3ZGV - chains A and B; structure by X-ray diffraction, 2.27 A resolution.

# Chain A
Name: NAD-dependent protein deacetylase sirtuin-2
Organism: Homo sapiens
Notes: EC 3.5.1.-
Reference sequence: Q8IXJ6 (SIR2_HUMAN); residue numbers follow UniProt; this construct covers 34-143, 145-356
Amino-acid sequence (325 residues; numbered 32 to 356 plus 1 insertion-coded residue; 1 number in that range is skipped by the numbering (no residue carries it; nothing is unmodelled there); the number before each row is that of its first residue):
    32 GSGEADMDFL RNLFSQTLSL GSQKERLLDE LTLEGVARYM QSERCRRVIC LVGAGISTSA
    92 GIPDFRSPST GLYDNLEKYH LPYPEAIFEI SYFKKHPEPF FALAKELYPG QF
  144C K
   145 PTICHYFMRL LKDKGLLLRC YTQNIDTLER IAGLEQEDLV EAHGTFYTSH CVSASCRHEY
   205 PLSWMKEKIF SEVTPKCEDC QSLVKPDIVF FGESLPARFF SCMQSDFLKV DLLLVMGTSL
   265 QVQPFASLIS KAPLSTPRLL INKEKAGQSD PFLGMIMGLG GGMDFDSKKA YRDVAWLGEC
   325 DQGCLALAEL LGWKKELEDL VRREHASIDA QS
Not modelled in the structure: 32-56, 140-141, 356
Construct notes: expression tag (32-33)
Ion coordination: Zn2+: Cys-195, Cys-200, Cys-221, Cys-224
Small-molecule neighbours: Adenosine-5-Diphosphoribose (AR6; [(2R,3S,4R,5R)-5-(6-aminopurin-9-yl)-3,4-dihydroxy-oxolan-2-yl]methyl [hydroxy-[[(2R,3S,4R,5S)-3,4,5-trihydroxyoxolan-2-yl]methoxy]phosphoryl] hydrogen phosphate): Gly-84, Ala-85, Gly-86, Thr-89, Ser-90, Asp-95, Phe-96, Arg-97, Ser-98, Tyr-104, Gln-167, Asn-168, His-187, Phe-235, Gly-261, Thr-262, Ser-263, Leu-264, Val-266, Asn-286, Lys-287, Glu-288, Gly-322, Glu-323, Cys-324
Swiss-Prot annotation at these positions:
  - motif: Leu-41 to Leu-51 (Nuclear export signal)
  - active site: His-187 (Proton acceptor)
  - binding site (NAD(+)): Ala-85 to Thr-89, Asp-95 to Arg-97, Gln-167 to Asp-170, Thr-262, Ser-263, Asn-286 to Glu-288, Cys-324
  - binding site (Zn(2+)): Cys-195, Cys-200, Cys-221, Cys-224
  - modified residue (Phosphoserine): Ser-53, Ser-100, Ser-207
  - mutagenesis: Ser-53 (S53A: Reduces deacetylase activity), Arg-97 (R97A: No effect on deacetylase activity), Ser-98 (S98A: Inhibits deacetylase activity), Ser-100 (S100A: Reduces deacetylase activity), Glu-116 (E116A: Reduces binding for the peptide inhibitor S2iL5), Glu-120 (E120A: Reduces binding for the peptide inhibitor S2iL5), Gln-167 (Q167A: Reduces deacetylase activity. Inhibits the block of entry to chromosome condensation and subsequent hyperploidy cell formation in response to mitotic stress ...), Asn-168 (N168A: Abolishes deacetylation of alpha-tubulin. Inhibits deacetylation of histone H3 at 'Lys-18' ...), Asp-170 (D170A/N: Reduces deacetylase activity), His-187 (H187Y/A: Inhibits deacetylase activity toward histone, alpha-tubulin, FZR1 and CDC20. No effect on CDK2-dependent phosphorylation ...), Phe-244 (F244A: Strongly reduces binding for the peptide inhibitor S2iL5), Gln-265 (Q265A: Reduces binding for the peptide inhibitor S2iL5), 6 further mutagenesis entries in UniProt

# Chain B
Name: NAD-dependent protein deacetylase sirtuin-2
Organism: Homo sapiens
Notes: EC 3.5.1.-
Reference sequence: Q8IXJ6 (SIR2_HUMAN); residues 34-356 here = UniProt positions 34-356
Amino-acid sequence (325 residues; each row starts with the number of its first residue):
    32 GSGEADMDFL RNLFSQTLSL GSQKERLLDE LTLEGVARYM QSERCRRVIC LVGAGISTSA
    92 GIPDFRSPST GLYDNLEKYH LPYPEAIFEI SYFKKHPEPF FALAKELYPG QFKPTICHYF
   152 MRLLKDKGLL LRCYTQNIDT LERIAGLEQE DLVEAHGTFY TSHCVSASCR HEYPLSWMKE
   212 KIFSEVTPKC EDCQSLVKPD IVFFGESLPA RFFSCMQSDF LKVDLLLVMG TSLQVQPFAS
   272 LISKAPLSTP RLLINKEKAG QSDPFLGMIM GLGGGMDFDS KKAYRDVAWL GECDQGCLAL
   332 AELLGWKKEL EDLVRREHAS IDAQS
Not modelled in the structure: 32-54, 140-141, 356
Construct notes: expression tag (32-33)
Ion coordination: Zn2+: Cys-195, Cys-200, Cys-221, Cys-224
Small-molecule neighbours: Adenosine-5-Diphosphoribose (AR6; [(2R,3S,4R,5R)-5-(6-aminopurin-9-yl)-3,4-dihydroxy-oxolan-2-yl]methyl [hydroxy-[[(2R,3S,4R,5S)-3,4,5-trihydroxyoxolan-2-yl]methoxy]phosphoryl] hydrogen phosphate): Gly-84, Ala-85, Gly-86, Thr-89, Ser-90, Asp-95, Phe-96, Arg-97, Ser-98, Tyr-104, Gln-167, Asn-168, His-187, Phe-235, Gly-261, Thr-262, Ser-263, Leu-264, Val-266, Asn-286, Lys-287, Glu-288, Gly-322, Glu-323, Cys-324
Swiss-Prot annotation at these positions:
  - motif: Leu-41 to Leu-51 (Nuclear export signal)
  - active site: His-187 (Proton acceptor)
  - binding site (NAD(+)): Ala-85 to Thr-89, Asp-95 to Arg-97, Gln-167 to Asp-170, Thr-262, Ser-263, Asn-286 to Glu-288, Cys-324
  - binding site (Zn(2+)): Cys-195, Cys-200, Cys-221, Cys-224
  - modified residue (Phosphoserine): Ser-53, Ser-100, Ser-207
  - mutagenesis: Ser-53 (S53A: Reduces deacetylase activity), Arg-97 (R97A: No effect on deacetylase activity), Ser-98 (S98A: Inhibits deacetylase activity), Ser-100 (S100A: Reduces deacetylase activity), Glu-116 (E116A: Reduces binding for the peptide inhibitor S2iL5), Glu-120 (E120A: Reduces binding for the peptide inhibitor S2iL5), Gln-167 (Q167A: Reduces deacetylase activity. Inhibits the block of entry to chromosome condensation and subsequent hyperploidy cell formation in response to mitotic stress ...), Asn-168 (N168A: Abolishes deacetylation of alpha-tubulin. Inhibits deacetylation of histone H3 at 'Lys-18' ...), Asp-170 (D170A/N: Reduces deacetylase activity), His-187 (H187Y/A: Inhibits deacetylase activity toward histone, alpha-tubulin, FZR1 and CDC20. No effect on CDK2-dependent phosphorylation ...), Phe-244 (F244A: Strongly reduces binding for the peptide inhibitor S2iL5), Gln-265 (Q265A: Reduces binding for the peptide inhibitor S2iL5), 6 further mutagenesis entries in UniProt

# Chain A / chain B interface
Contacting residue pairs - 50 pairs, chain A then chain B:
  His-187(A) / Leu-297(B)
  Val-233(A) / Leu-297(B)
  Phe-234(A) / Leu-297(B)
  Phe-235(A) / Leu-297(B)
  Phe-235(A) / Gly-298(B)
  Gly-236(A) / Phe-296(B)
  Gly-236(A) / Leu-297(B)  hydrogen bond (backbone-backbone)
  Glu-237(A) / Phe-296(B)
  Glu-237(A) / Leu-297(B)  hydrogen bond (backbone-backbone)
  Ser-238(A) / Pro-295(B)
  Leu-239(A) / Pro-295(B)  hydrogen bond (backbone-backbone)
  Leu-239(A) / Phe-296(B)
  Leu-239(A) / Leu-297(B)
  Phe-243(A) / Leu-303(B)  hydrophobic
  Phe-244(A) / Pro-295(B)  hydrophobic
  Phe-244(A) / Leu-303(B)  hydrophobic
  Val-266(A) / Leu-297(B)  hydrophobic
  Gln-267(A) / Phe-296(B)
  Gln-267(A) / Leu-297(B)
  Gln-267(A) / Gly-298(B)  hydrogen bond (backbone-backbone)
  Gln-267(A) / Met-299(B)
  Pro-268(A) / Phe-296(B)
  Pro-268(A) / Met-299(B)  hydrophobic
  Ser-271(A) / Gly-302(B)
  Ser-271(A) / Leu-303(B)  hydrogen bond (side chain-backbone)
  Lys-275(A) / Leu-303(B)  hydrogen bond (side chain-backbone)
  Pro-295(A) / Ser-238(B)
  Pro-295(A) / Phe-244(B)  hydrophobic
  Phe-296(A) / Gly-236(B)
  Phe-296(A) / Glu-237(B)
  Phe-296(A) / Leu-239(B)
  Phe-296(A) / Gln-267(B)
  Phe-296(A) / Pro-268(B)
  Leu-297(A) / His-187(B)
  Leu-297(A) / Val-233(B)
  Leu-297(A) / Phe-234(B)
  Leu-297(A) / Phe-235(B)
  Leu-297(A) / Gly-236(B)  hydrogen bond (backbone-backbone)
  Leu-297(A) / Glu-237(B)  hydrogen bond (backbone-backbone)
  Leu-297(A) / Leu-239(B)
  Leu-297(A) / Gln-267(B)
  Gly-298(A) / Phe-235(B)
  Gly-298(A) / Gln-267(B)  hydrogen bond (backbone-backbone)
  Met-299(A) / Gln-267(B)
  Met-299(A) / Pro-268(B)  hydrophobic
  Gly-302(A) / Ser-271(B)
  Leu-303(A) / Met-247(B)  hydrophobic
  Leu-303(A) / Pro-268(B)  hydrophobic
  Leu-303(A) / Ser-271(B)  hydrogen bond (backbone-side chain)
  Leu-303(A) / Lys-275(B)  hydrogen bond (backbone-side chain)
Also at the interface, not in a pair above, chain A (25 interface residues in all): Pro-113, Met-247, Met-301
Also at the interface, not in a pair above, chain B (26 interface residues in all): Pro-113, Phe-243, Val-266, Met-301, Gly-304

# In short
Chain A and chain B form an interface of 25 and 26 residues respectively, with 11 hydrogen bonds. Polar
contacts include Ser-271(A)/Leu-303(B), Lys-275(A)/Leu-303(B) and Gly-236(A)/Leu-297(B). Chain A binds
Adenosine-5-Diphosphoribose. Chain B binds Adenosine-5-Diphosphoribose.
Both chains are NAD-dependent protein deacetylase sirtuin-2 (Homo sapiens). Entry 3ZGV (Structure of human
SIRT2 in complex with ADP-ribose) was determined by X-ray diffraction, deposited together with 3ZGO.
